PDB entry 7PFT | electron microscopy, 9.80 A resolution (very low resolution: no residue pairs are listed; an interface is given only as per-side residue counts) | chains e and I of the 29 polymer chains in the assembly

Chain e:
Molecule: Histone H3.2
Organism: Homo sapiens
Reference sequence: Q71DI3 (H32_HUMAN); residues 0-135 here correspond to UniProt positions 1-136 (UniProt number = residue number + 1)
Chain sequence (136 residues; row label = number of the first residue in the row; numbering starts at 0):
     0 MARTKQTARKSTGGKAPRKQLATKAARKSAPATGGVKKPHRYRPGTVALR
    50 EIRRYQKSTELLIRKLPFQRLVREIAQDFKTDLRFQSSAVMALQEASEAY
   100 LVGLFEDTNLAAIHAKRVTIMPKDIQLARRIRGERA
Not modelled in the structure: 0-36, 134-135
Differences from the reference sequence: engineered mutation Ala-110 (Cys111 in Q71DI3)
UniProt features mapped onto this chain:
  - modified residue: Arg-2 (Asymmetric dimethylarginine), Thr-3 (Phosphothreonine), Lys-4 (Allysine), Gln-5 (5-glutamyl dopamine), Thr-6 (Phosphothreonine), Arg-8 (Citrulline), Lys-9 (N6,N6,N6-trimethyllysine), Ser-10 (ADP-ribosylserine), Thr-11 (Phosphothreonine), Lys-14 (N6-(2-hydroxyisobutyryl)lysine), Arg-17 (Asymmetric dimethylarginine), Lys-18 (N6-(2-hydroxyisobutyryl)lysine), Lys-23 (N6-(2-hydroxyisobutyryl)lysine), Arg-26 (Citrulline), Lys-27 (N6,N6,N6-trimethyllysine), Ser-28 (ADP-ribosylserine), Lys-36 (N6,N6,N6-trimethyllysine), Lys-37 (N6-methyllysine), Tyr-41 (Phosphotyrosine), Lys-56 (N6,N6,N6-trimethyllysine) and 8 more in UniProt
  - lipidation: Lys-18 (N6-decanoyllysine)

Chain I:
Molecule: 591-nt DNA strand
Organism: synthetic construct
Sequence (591 nucleotides; each row starts with the number of its first residue):
    16 GGCCGCCACTGGCCACTGGAGAATCCCGGTGCCGAGGCCGCTCAATTGGT
    66 CGTAGACAGCTCTAGCACCGCTTAAACGCACGTACGCGCTGTCCCCCGCG
   116 TTTTAACCGCCAAGGGGATTACTCCCTAGTCTCCAGGCACGTGTCACATA
   166 TATACATCCTGTGCATGTAAGTGCATGTAAGTGCATGTAAGTACTCTGGC
   216 CGCCACTGGCCGCCACTGGCCACTGGAGAATCCCGGTGCCGAGGCCGCTC
   266 AATTGGTCGTAGACAGCTCTAGCACCGCTTAAACGCACGTACGCGCTGTC
   316 CCCCGCGTTTTAACCGCCAAGGGGATTACTCCCTAGTCTCCAGGCACGTG
   366 TCACATATATACATCCTGTGCATGTAAGTGCATGTAAGTGCATGTAAGTA
   416 CTCTGGCCGCCACTGGCCGCCACTGGCCACTGGAGAATCCCGGTGCCGAG
   466 GCCGCTCAATTGGTCGTAGACAGCTCTAGCACCGCTTAAACGCACGTACG
   516 CGCTGTCCCCCGCGTTTTAACCGCCAAGGGGATTACTCCCTAGTCTCCAG
   566 GCACGTGTCACATATATACATCCTGTGCATGTAAGTGCATG

Interface between chain e and chain I:
At this resolution (10 A) residue pairs are not listed: 20 residues of chain e and 14 of chain I lie at the interface.

Overview:
20 residues of chain e and 14 residues of chain I are in contact.
Chain e is Histone H3.2 (Homo sapiens) and chain I is a 591-nt DNA strand (synthetic construct); the
structure, Trinucleosome of the 4x207 nucleosome array containing H1, was determined by electron microscopy,
deposited together with 7PET, 7PEU, 7PEV, 7PEW, 7PEX, 7PEY and 16 further entries.
